Entry 6HBL (electron microscopy, 3.70 A resolution); this record covers chains A and B of the 45 polymer chains in the assembly.

# Chain A
Protein: Echovirus 18 capsid protein 1
Source organism: Echovirus E18
UniProtKB: Q8V635 (Q8V635_9ENTO); residues 1001-1287 here correspond to UniProt positions 569-855 (UniProt number = residue number - 432)
Sequence (287 residues; numbered 1001 to 1287; the number before each row is that of its first residue):
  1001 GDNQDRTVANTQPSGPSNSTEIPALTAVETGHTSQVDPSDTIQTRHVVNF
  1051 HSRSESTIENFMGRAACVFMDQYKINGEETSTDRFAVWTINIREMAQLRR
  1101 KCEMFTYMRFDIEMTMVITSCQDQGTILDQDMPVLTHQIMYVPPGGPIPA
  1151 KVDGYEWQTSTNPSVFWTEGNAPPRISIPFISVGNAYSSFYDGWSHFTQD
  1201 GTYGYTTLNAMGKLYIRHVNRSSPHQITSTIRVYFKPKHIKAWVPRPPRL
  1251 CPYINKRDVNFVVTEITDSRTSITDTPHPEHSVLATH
Disordered / not traced: 1001-1042, 1123-1131, 1276-1287

# Chain B
Protein: Echovirus 18 capsid protein 2
Source organism: Echovirus E18
UniProtKB: Q8V635 (Q8V635_9ENTO); residues 2001-2260 here correspond to UniProt positions 70-329 (UniProt number = residue number - 1931)
Sequence (260 residues; row label = number of the first residue in the row):
  2001 SPSAEECGYSDRVRSMTLGNSTITTQESANVVVGYGEWPSYLSDREATAE
  2051 DQPTQPDVATCRFYTLESVQWEKTSPGWWWKFPEALKNMGLFGQNMHYHY
  2101 LGRAGYTIHVQCNASKFHQGCLLVVCVPEAEMGCADTDTTFPATELTTED
  2151 TPHVFTSDSITGKKVQAAVCNAGMGVGVGNLTIFPHQWINLRTNNSATIV
  2201 IPYINSVPMDNMFRHYNFTLMIIPFAPLNFTDGATAYVPITVTIAPMYAE
  2251 YNGLRLASTQ
Disordered / not traced: 2001-2012, 2027-2029, 2044-2047, 2258-2260

# Chain A / chain B interface
Residue-residue contacts - 75 pairs, chain A then chain B:
  Arg1093(A) with Glu2131(B), salt bridge
  Thr1106(A) with Glu2129(B)
  Tyr1107(A) with Glu2129(B), hydrogen bond; Ile2204(B), hydrophobic; Asn2205(B); Ser2206(B)
  Gly1184(A) with Ser2206(B)
  Asn1185(A) with Ser2206(B), hydrogen bond (backbone-backbone); Pro2208(B)
  Ala1186(A) with Ser2206(B)
  Phe1190(A) with Glu2129(B); Glu2131(B)
  Tyr1191(A) with Glu2129(B); Glu2131(B); Arg2214(B), hydrogen bond; His2215(B)
  Asp1192(A) with Glu2129(B); Ala2130(B); Glu2131(B); His2215(B); Tyr2216(B), hydrogen bond (backbone-backbone)
  Gly1193(A) with Arg2214(B)
  Trp1194(A) with Phe2141(B), hydrophobic; Ala2143(B), hydrophobic; Leu2146(B), hydrophobic; Arg2214(B), hydrogen bond (backbone-backbone); Tyr2216(B), hydrogen bond
  Ser1195(A) with Arg2214(B)
  Phe1197(A) with Arg2214(B)
  Gln1199(A) with Ala2143(B)
  Tyr1203(A) with Ala2130(B); Glu2131(B); Met2132(B); Phe2141(B), hydrophobic; Leu2146(B), hydrophobic
  Gly1204(A) with Glu2131(B)
  Leu1208(A) with Ser2206(B)
  Val1244(A) with Tyr2035(B); Pro2128(B), hydrophobic; Ile2204(B), hydrophobic
  Pro1245(A) with Phe2184(B)
  Arg1246(A) with Pro2128(B), hydrogen bond (side chain-backbone); Glu2129(B), hydrogen bond (side chain-backbone)
  Pro1247(A) with Val2176(B); Asn2180(B); Ile2183(B); Phe2184(B)
  Pro1248(A) with Val2176(B)
  Arg1249(A) with Met2174(B), hydrogen bond (side chain-backbone)
  Leu1250(A) with Asn2171(B); Gly2175(B), hydrogen bond (backbone-backbone); Val2176(B); Gly2177(B)
  Cys1251(A) with Asn2171(B), hydrogen bond; Gly2175(B), hydrogen bond (backbone-backbone)
  Ile1254(A) with Thr2137(B)
  Val1259(A) with Glu2131(B); Met2132(B); Gly2133(B); Met2174(B)
  Asn1260(A) with Gly2133(B); Cys2134(B), hydrogen bond (side chain-backbone); Thr2137(B); Thr2139(B)
  Phe1261(A) with Gln2166(B); Asn2171(B); Gly2173(B); Met2174(B); Gly2175(B)
  Val1263(A) with Ser2159(B); Gln2166(B); Asn2171(B)
  Thr1264(A) with Cys2170(B); Asn2171(B), hydrogen bond (backbone-side chain)
  Ile1266(A) with Cys2170(B)
Interface residues without a listed pair, chain A (34 interface residues in all): His1196, Asn1255
Interface residues without a listed pair, chain B (38 interface residues in all): Lys2081, Ala2168, Val2178, Leu2181, Val2207, Asp2210

# Summary
34 residues of chain A and 38 residues of chain B are in contact, with 14 hydrogen bonds and 1 salt bridge.
Among the polar pairs are Arg1093(A)-Glu2131(B), Tyr1107(A)-Glu2129(B) and Tyr1191(A)-Arg2214(B).
Chain A is Echovirus 18 capsid protein 1 and chain B is Echovirus 18 capsid protein 2, both from Echovirus
E18; the structure, Echovirus 18 Open particle without three pentamers, was determined by electron microscopy
together with 6HBG, 6HBH, 6HBJ, 6HBK and 6HHT from the same study.
